2YKR - chains A and H of the 22 polymer chains in the assembly; structure by electron microscopy, 9.80 A resolution (very low resolution: no residue pairs are listed; an interface is given only as per-side residue counts).

# Chain A
Molecule: 16S RRNA
Organism: Escherichia coli
Sequence (1533 nucleotides; numbered 2 to 1534; the number before each row is that of its first residue):
     2 AAUUGAAGAGUUUGAUCAUGGCUCAGAUUGAACGCUGGCGGCAGGCCUAA
    52 CACAUGCAAGUCGAACGGUAACAGGAAGAAGCUUGCUUCUUUGCUGACGA
   102 GUGGCGGACGGGUGAGUAAUGUCUGGGAAACUGCCUGAUGGAGGGGGAUA
   152 ACUACUGGAAACGGUAGCUAAUACCGCAUAACGUCGCAAGACCAAAGAGG
   202 GGGACCUUCGGGCCUCUUGCCAUCGGAUGUGCCCAGAUGGGAUUAGCUAG
   252 UAGGUGGGGUAACGGCUCACCUAGGCGACGAUCCCUAGCUGGUCUGAGAG
   302 GAUGACCAGCCACACUGGAACUGAGACACGGUCCAGACUCCUACGGGAGG
   352 CAGCAGUGGGGAAUAUUGCACAAUGGGCGCAAGCCUGAUGCAGCCAUGCC
   402 GCGUGUAUGAAGAAGGCCUUCGGGUUGUAAAGUACUUUCAGCGGGGAGGA
   452 AGGGAGUAAAGUUAAUACCUUUGCUCAUUGACGUUACCCGCAGAAGAAGC
   502 ACCGGCUAACUCCGUGCCAGCAGCCGCGGUAAUACGGAGGGUGCAAGCGU
   552 UAAUCGGAAUUACUGGGCGUAAAGCGCACGCAGGCGGUUUGUUAAGUCAG
   602 AUGUGAAAUCCCCGGGCUCAACCUGGGAACUGCAUCUGAUACUGGCAAGC
   652 UUGAGUCUCGUAGAGGGGGGUAGAAUUCCAGGUGUAGCGGUGAAAUGCGU
   702 AGAGAUCUGGAGGAAUACCGGUGGCGAAGGCGGCCCCCUGGACGAAGACU
   752 GACGCUCAGGUGCGAAAGCGUGGGGAGCAAACAGGAUUAGAUACCCUGGU
   802 AGUCCACGCCGUAAACGAUGUCGACUUGGAGGUUGUGCCCUUGAGGCGUG
   852 GCUUCCGGAGCUAACGCGUUAAGUCGACCGCCUGGGGAGUACGGCCGCAA
   902 GGUUAAAACUCAAAUGAAUUGACGGGGGCCCGCACAAGCGGUGGAGCAUG
   952 UGGUUUAAUUCGAUGCAACGCGAAGAACCUUACCUGGUCUUGACAUCCAC
  1002 GGAAGUUUUCAGAGAUGAGAAUGUGCCUUCGGGAACCGUGAGACAGGUGC
  1052 UGCAUGGCUGUCGUCAGCUCGUGUUGUGAAAUGUUGGGUUAAGUCCCGCA
  1102 ACGAGCGCAACCCUUAUCCUUUGUUGCCAGCGGUCCGGCCGGGAACUCAA
  1152 AGGAGACUGCCAGUGAUAAACUGGAGGAAGGUGGGGAUGACGUCAAGUCA
  1202 UCAUGGCCCUUACGACCAGGGCUACACACGUGCUACAAUGGCGCAUACAA
  1252 AGAGAAGCGACCUCGCGAGAGCAAGCGGACCUCAUAAAGUGCGUCGUAGU
  1302 CCGGAUUGGAGUCUGCAACUCGACUCCAUGAAGUCGGAAUCGCUAGUAAU
  1352 CGUGGAUCAGAAUGCCACGGUGAAUACGUUCCCGGGCCUUGUACACACCG
  1402 CCCGUCACACCAUGGGAGUGGGUUGCAAAAGAAGUAGGUAGCUUAACCUU
  1452 CGGGAGGGCGCUUACCACUUUGUGAUUCAUGACUGGGGUGAAGUCGUAAC
  1502 AAGGUAACCGUAGGGGAACCUGCGGUUGGAUCA

# Chain H
Protein: 30S ribosomal protein S8
Organism: Escherichia coli
UniProt: B6I220 (RS8_ECOSE); residues 1-129 here correspond to UniProt positions 2-130 (UniProt number = residue number + 1)
Amino-acid sequence (129 residues; each row starts with the number of its first residue):
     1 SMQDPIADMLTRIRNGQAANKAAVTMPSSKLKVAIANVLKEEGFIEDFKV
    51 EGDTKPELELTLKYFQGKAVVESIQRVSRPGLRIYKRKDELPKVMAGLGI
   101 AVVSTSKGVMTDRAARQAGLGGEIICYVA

# Interface between chain A and chain H
At this resolution (10 A) residue pairs are not listed: 39 residues of chain A and 42 of chain H lie at the interface.

# Summary
Chain A and chain H form an interface of 39 and 42 residues respectively.
Here chain A is 16S RRNA and chain H is 30S ribosomal protein S8, both from Escherichia coli. Entry 2YKR (30S
ribosomal subunit with RsgA bound in the presence of GMPPNP) was determined by electron microscopy.
